4XUJ - chains G and I of the 10 polymer chains in the assembly; structure by X-ray diffraction, 3.18 A resolution.

# Chain G
Molecule: Histone H2A
From: Xenopus laevis
Reference sequence: Q6AZJ8 (Q6AZJ8_XENLA); aligned to UniProt positions 2-129 over residues 1-128 (the alignment contains insertions or deletions, so no single offset holds)
Chain sequence (128 residues; each row starts with the number of its first residue):
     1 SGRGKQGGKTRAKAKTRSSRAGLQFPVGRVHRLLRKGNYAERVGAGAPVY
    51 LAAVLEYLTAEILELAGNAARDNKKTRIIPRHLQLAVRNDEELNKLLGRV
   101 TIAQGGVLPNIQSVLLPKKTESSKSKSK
Not modelled in the structure: 1-13, 120-128

# Chain I
Molecule: 145-nt DNA strand
Sequence (145 nucleotides; row label = number of the first residue in the row; numbers below 1 keep their minus sign (DA-72 is residue -72)):
   -72 ATCAATATCCACCTGCAGATACTACCAAAAGTGTATTTGGAAACTGCTCC
   -22 ATCAAAAGGCATGTTCAGCTGAATCAGCTGAACATGCCTTTTGATGGAGC
    28 AGTTTCCAAATACACTTTTGGTAGTATCTGCAGGTGGATATTGAT

# How chain G and chain I interact
Residue-residue contacts (15):
  Arg29(G) - DG47(I)  hydrogen bond to the phosphate
  Arg29(G) - DG48(I)  salt bridge to the phosphate
  Arg35(G) - DT38(I)  salt bridge to the phosphate
  Arg42(G) - DA37(I)  hydrogen bond to the sugar
  Arg42(G) - DT38(I)  phosphate contact
  Val43(G) - DA37(I)  sugar contact
  Val43(G) - DT38(I)  hydrogen bond to the phosphate
  Gly44(G) - DA37(I)  phosphate contact
  Ala45(G) - DA37(I)  hydrogen bond to the phosphate
  Lys75(G) - DC58(I)  phosphate contact
  Lys75(G) - DA59(I)  salt bridge to the phosphate
  Thr76(G) - DG57(I)  hydrogen bond to the phosphate
  Thr76(G) - DC58(I)  hydrogen bond to the phosphate
  Arg77(G) - DG57(I)  hydrogen bond to the sugar
  Arg77(G) - DC58(I)  hydrogen bond to the phosphate
Interface residues without a listed pair, chain G (12 interface residues in all): Thr16, Glu41, Lys74
Interface residues without a listed pair, chain I (8 interface residues in all): DT46

# Summary
The interface between chain G and chain I involves 12 residues on one side and 8 on the other; the contacts
include 8 hydrogen bonds and 3 salt bridges. Polar contacts include Arg42(G)-DA37(I), Arg77(G)-DG57(I) and
Arg29(G)-DG47(I).
Here chain G is Histone H2A (Xenopus laevis) and chain I is a 145-nt DNA strand. Entry 4XUJ (Nucleosome core
particle containing adducts from treatment with a thiomorpholine-substituted
[(eta-6-p-cymene)Ru(3-hydroxy-2-pyridone)Cl] compound) was determined by X-ray diffraction.
